1FT0 - chain A; structure by X-ray diffraction, 2.60 A resolution.

[Chain A]
Protein: Rho GDP-dissociation inhibitor 1
From: Homo sapiens
Notes: fragment: c-terminal domain
Reference sequence: P52565 (GDIR_HUMAN); residue numbers follow UniProt; this construct covers 67-204
Sequence (139 residues; each row starts with the number of its first residue):
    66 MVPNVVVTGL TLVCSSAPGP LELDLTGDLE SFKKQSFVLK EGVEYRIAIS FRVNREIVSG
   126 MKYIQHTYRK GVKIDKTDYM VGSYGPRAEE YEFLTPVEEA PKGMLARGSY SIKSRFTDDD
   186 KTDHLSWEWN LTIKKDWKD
Disordered / not traced: 92-100, 204
Sequence notes: cloning artifact (66); engineered mutation A113 (Lys in P52565)
Curated features (UniProtKB/Swiss-Prot):
  - modified residue (N6-acetyllysine): K105, K127, K141, K178
  - cross-link (Glycyl lysine isopeptide (Lys-Gly)): K138 (interchain with G-Cter in SUMO1), K141 (interchain with G-Cter in SUMO1)
  - natural variant: D185 (deletion: In NPHS8)
  - mutagenesis: K99 (K99A: Loss of interaction with NGFR), D185 (D185A: Loss of RHOA interaction; when associated with A-45), K199 (K199A: Loss of interaction with NGFR)

[Summary]
UniProt lists 3 mutagenesis sites.
Chain A is Rho GDP-dissociation inhibitor 1 (Homo sapiens); the structure, Crystal structure of truncated
human rhogdi K113A mutant, was determined by X-ray diffraction, deposited together with 1FSO, 1FST and 1FT3.
